1I6N - chain A; structure by X-ray diffraction, 1.80 A resolution.

== Chain A ==
Molecule: Ioli protein
From: Bacillus subtilis
UniProtKB: P42419 (IOLI_BACSU); numbering as in UniProt (aligned over 1-278)
Chain sequence (278 residues; each row starts with the number of its first residue):
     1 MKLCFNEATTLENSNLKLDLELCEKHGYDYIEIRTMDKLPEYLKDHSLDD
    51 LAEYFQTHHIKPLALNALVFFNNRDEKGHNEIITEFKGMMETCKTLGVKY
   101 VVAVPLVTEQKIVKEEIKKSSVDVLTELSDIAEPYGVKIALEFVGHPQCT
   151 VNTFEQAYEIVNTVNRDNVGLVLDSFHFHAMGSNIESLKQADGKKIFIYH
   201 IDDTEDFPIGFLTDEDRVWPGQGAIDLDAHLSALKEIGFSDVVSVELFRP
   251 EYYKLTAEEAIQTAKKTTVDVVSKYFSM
Modified residues: Mse1, Mse36, Mse89, Mse90, Mse181, Mse278 (selenomethionine; parent Met)
Construct notes: modified residue (1, 36, 89-90, 181, 278)
Ion coordination: Zn2+: Glu142, Asp174, His200, Glu246
UniProt features mapped onto this chain:
  - binding site (a divalent metal cation): Glu142, Asp174, His200, Glu246

== Overview ==
Glu142, Asp174, His200 and Glu246 form the Zn2+ site. Curated annotation (UniProt) lists 4 divalent metal
cation-binding residues.
Chain A is Ioli protein (Bacillus subtilis); the structure, 1.8 A Crystal structure of IOLI protein with a
binding zinc atom, was determined by X-ray diffraction (same publication as 1I60).
